PDB entry 6PQW | X-ray diffraction, 1.68 A resolution | chain A

[Chain A]
Molecule: Cytochrome P450
Organism: Rhodopseudomonas palustris (strain HaA2)
UniProtKB: Q2IU02 (Q2IU02_RHOP2); residues 0-409 here correspond to UniProt positions 1-410 (UniProt number = residue number + 1)
Sequence (410 residues; numbered 0 to 409; the number before each row is that of its first residue; numbering starts at 0):
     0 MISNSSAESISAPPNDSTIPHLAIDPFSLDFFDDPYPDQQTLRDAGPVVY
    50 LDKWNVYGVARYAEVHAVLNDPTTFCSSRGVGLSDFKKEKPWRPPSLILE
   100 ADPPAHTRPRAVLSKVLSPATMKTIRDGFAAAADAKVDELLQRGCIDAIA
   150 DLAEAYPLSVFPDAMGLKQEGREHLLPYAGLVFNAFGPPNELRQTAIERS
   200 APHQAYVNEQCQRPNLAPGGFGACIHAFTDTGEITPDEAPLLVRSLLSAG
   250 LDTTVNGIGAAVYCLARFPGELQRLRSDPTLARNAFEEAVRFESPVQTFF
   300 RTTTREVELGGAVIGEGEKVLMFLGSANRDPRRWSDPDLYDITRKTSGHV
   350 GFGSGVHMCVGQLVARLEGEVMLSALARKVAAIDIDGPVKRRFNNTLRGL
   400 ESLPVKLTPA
Not modelled in the structure: 0-16
Metal / ion sites: heme Fe near Cys-358 (its only coordinating residue here)
Ligand contacts:
  - heme (HEM): Leu-68, Val-80, Ile-97, Leu-98, His-105, Arg-109, Leu-112, Leu-116, Phe-160, Ser-244, Leu-245, Ala-248, Gly-249, Thr-252, Thr-253, Gly-256, Phe-285, Val-289, Pro-294, Val-295, Phe-298, Arg-300, Leu-323, Val-349, Gly-350, Phe-351, Gly-352, Val-355, His-356, Cys-358, Val-359, Gly-360, Val-363, Ala-364
  - 3-methylbenzoic acid (OVV): Arg-92, Ser-95, Ile-97, Leu-98, Val-181, Phe-182, Phe-185, Ser-244, Ser-247, Ala-248, Phe-298

[Overview]
Ligands of chain A: 3-methylbenzoic acid and heme.
Chain A is Cytochrome P450 (Rhodopseudomonas palustris (strain HaA2)); the structure, The crystal structure of
3-methylbenzoate-bound CYP199A4, was determined by X-ray diffraction (same publication as 6PQ6, 6PQD, 6PQS,
6PRR and 6PRS).
